PDB entry 1RHZ | X-ray diffraction, 3.50 A resolution | chains A and C of the 3 polymer chains in the assembly

== Chain A ==
Name: Preprotein translocase secY subunit
From: Methanocaldococcus jannaschii
UniProt: Q60175 (SECY_METJA); residues 1-436 here = UniProt positions 1-436
Chain sequence (436 residues; each row starts with the number of its first residue):
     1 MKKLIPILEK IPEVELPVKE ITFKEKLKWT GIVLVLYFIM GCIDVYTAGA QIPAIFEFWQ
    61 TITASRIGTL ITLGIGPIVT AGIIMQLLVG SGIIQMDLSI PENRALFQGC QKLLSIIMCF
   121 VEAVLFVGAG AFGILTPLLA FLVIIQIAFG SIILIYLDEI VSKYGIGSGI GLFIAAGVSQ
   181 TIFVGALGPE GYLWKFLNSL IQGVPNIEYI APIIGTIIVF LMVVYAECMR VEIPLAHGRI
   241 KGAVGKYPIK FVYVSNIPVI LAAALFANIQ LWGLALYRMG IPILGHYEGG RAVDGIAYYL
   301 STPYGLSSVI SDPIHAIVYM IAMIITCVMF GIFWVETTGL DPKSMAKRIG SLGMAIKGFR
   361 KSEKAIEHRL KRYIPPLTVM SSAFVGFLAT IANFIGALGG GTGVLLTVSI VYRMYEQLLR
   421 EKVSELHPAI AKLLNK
Disordered / not traced: 1, 434-436
UniProt features mapped onto this chain:
  - site (Pore ring): Ile75, Val79, Ile174, Ser179, Ile260, Leu406
Reported in the primary citation:
  - contacts within the chain: Thr80-Asn268 (hydrogen bond), Gln86-Thr337, Glu122-Asn268 (hydrogen bond), Thr80-Glu122 (hydrogen bond)

== Chain C ==
Name: SecBeta
From: Methanocaldococcus jannaschii
Chain sequence (53 residues; row label = number of the first residue in the row):
     1 MSKREETGLA TSAGLIRYMD ETFSKIRVKP EHVIGVTVAF VIIEAILTYG RFL
Disordered / not traced: 1-20, 53

== Interface between chain A and chain C ==
Contacting residue pairs (42):
  Leu8(A) - Phe23(C)  hydrophobic
  Glu9(A) - Phe23(C)
  Glu9(A) - Ser24(C)
  Glu9(A) - Lys25(C)  hydrogen bond (backbone-backbone)
  Glu9(A) - Ile26(C)
  Lys10(A) - Ile26(C)
  Ile11(A) - Ser24(C)  hydrogen bond (backbone-side chain)
  Pro12(A) - Ser24(C)
  Pro12(A) - Val28(C)  hydrophobic
  Glu13(A) - Thr22(C)
  Glu13(A) - Ser24(C)
  Glu13(A) - Ile26(C)
  Glu13(A) - Arg27(C)
  Glu13(A) - Val28(C)  hydrogen bond (backbone-backbone)
  Val14(A) - Arg27(C)  hydrogen bond (backbone-side chain)
  Val14(A) - Val28(C)
  Val14(A) - Pro30(C)  hydrophobic
  Glu15(A) - Val28(C)  hydrogen bond (backbone-backbone)
  Glu15(A) - Lys29(C)  salt bridge
  Glu15(A) - Pro30(C)
  Leu16(A) - Arg27(C)
  Trp29(A) - Ile34(C)  hydrophobic
  Leu36(A) - Ile34(C)  hydrophobic
  Leu36(A) - Thr37(C)
  Cys42(A) - Tyr49(C)
  Ile43(A) - Tyr49(C)
  Asp44(A) - Thr48(C)
  Asp44(A) - Tyr49(C)  hydrogen bond
  Tyr46(A) - Leu47(C)
  Tyr46(A) - Thr48(C)  hydrogen bond (backbone-side chain)
  Ala105(A) - Glu21(C)
  Gln146(A) - Glu44(C)
  Gln146(A) - Leu47(C)
  Phe149(A) - Phe40(C)  hydrophobic
  Ile153(A) - Thr37(C)
  Ile153(A) - Phe40(C)  hydrophobic
  Tyr156(A) - Val33(C)  hydrophobic
  Leu157(A) - Ile34(C)  hydrophobic
  Ile160(A) - Val33(C)  hydrophobic
  Ile160(A) - Ile34(C)  hydrophobic
  Tyr164(A) - Lys29(C)
  Tyr164(A) - Pro30(C)  hydrophobic
Interface residues without a listed pair, chain A (33 interface residues in all): Ile32, Ile39, Met40, Val45, Thr47, Ala48, Leu70, Leu106, Gly150, Lys163
Interface residues without a listed pair, chain C (22 interface residues in all): Glu31, Val41, Ala45, Arg51

== In short ==
33 residues of chain A and 22 residues of chain C are in contact; the contacts include 7 hydrogen bonds and 1
salt bridge. Among the polar pairs are Glu15(A)-Lys29(C), Ile11(A)-Ser24(C) and Val14(A)-Arg27(C). From the
paper: contacts within the chain involving Thr80(A), Asn268(A) and Gln86(A) among others.
Chain A is Preprotein translocase secY subunit and chain C is SecBeta, both from Methanocaldococcus
jannaschii; the structure, The structure of a protein conducting channel, was determined by X-ray diffraction
(same publication as 1RH5).
